PDB entry 7L06 | electron microscopy, 3.30 A resolution | chains E and G of the 11 polymer chains in the assembly

Chain E:
Protein: 2G12 light chain
From: Homo sapiens
Chain sequence (213 residues; row label = number of the first residue in the row):
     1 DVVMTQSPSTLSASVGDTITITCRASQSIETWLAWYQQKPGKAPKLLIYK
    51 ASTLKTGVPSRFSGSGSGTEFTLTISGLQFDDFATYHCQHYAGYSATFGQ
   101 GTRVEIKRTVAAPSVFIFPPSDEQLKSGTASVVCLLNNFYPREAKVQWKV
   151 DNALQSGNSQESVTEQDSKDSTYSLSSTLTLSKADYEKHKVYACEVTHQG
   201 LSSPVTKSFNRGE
Disulfides: Cys23-Cys88, Cys134-Cys194

Chain G:
Protein: 2G12 heavy chain
From: Homo sapiens
Chain sequence (226 residues; each row starts with the number of its first residue; note: 12 numbers in that range are skipped by the numbering (no residue carries them; nothing is unmodelled there); a row labelled like 82A-82C holds insertion residues (82A, then the next letters in order); X marks 8 residues of unknown identity (built as UNK)):
     1 EVQLVESGGGLVKAGGSLILSCGVSNFRISAHTMNWVRRVPGGGLEWVAS
    51 IS
   52A T
    53 SSTYRDYADAVKGRFTVSRDDLEDFVYLQM
82A-82C HKM
    83 RVEDTAIYYCARKGSDRL
100A-100F SDNDPF
   101 DAWGPGTVVTVSPASTKGPSVFPLAPSXXXXXXXXGTAALGCLVKDYFPE
   151 PVTV
   156 SW
   162 NSGALTSG
   171 VHTFPAVLQS
   182 SGLYSLSSVVTVPSSSLGT
   203 Q
   205 TYICNVNHKPSNTKVDKK
   225 VEPK
Not modelled in the structure: 128-135
Disulfides: Cys22-Cys92, Cys142-Cys208

Chain E / chain G interface:
Pairs across the interface (18):
  Gln38(E) - Arg39(G)  hydrogen bond
  Gln38(E) - Tyr91(G)
  Lys39(E) - Arg39(G)
  Lys42(E) - Tyr91(G)  hydrogen bond (backbone-side chain)
  Ala43(E) - Tyr91(G)  hydrophobic
  Pro44(E) - Leu45(G)  hydrophobic
  Thr85(E) - Arg39(G)
  His87(E) - Arg39(G)
  His87(E) - Gly43(G)
  Tyr91(E) - Asn100C(G)
  Ala92(E) - Lys95(G)
  Ala92(E) - Asn100C(G)
  Gly93(E) - Lys95(G)  hydrogen bond (backbone-side chain)
  Gly93(E) - Asn100C(G)
  Tyr94(E) - Trp47(G)
  Tyr94(E) - Asp58(G)
  Ser95(E) - Trp47(G)
  Phe98(E) - Leu45(G)
Interface residues without a listed pair, chain E (19 interface residues in all): Tyr36, Pro40, Gly41, Leu46, Tyr49, Ala96
Interface residues without a listed pair, chain G (17 interface residues in all): Gly44, Ser50, Tyr56, Ile89, Asp100B, Pro100E, Phe100F, Trp103, Gly104

Overview:
19 residues of chain E and 17 residues of chain G are in contact; the contacts include 3 hydrogen bonds. Among
the polar pairs are Gln38(E)-Arg39(G), Lys42(E)-Tyr91(G) and Gly93(E)-Lys95(G).
Chain E is 2G12 light chain and chain G is 2G12 heavy chain, both from Homo sapiens; the structure, Cryo-EM
structure of SARS-CoV-2 2P S ectodomain bound to two copies of domain-swapped antibody 2G12, was determined by
electron microscopy (same publication as 6VTU, 6XRJ, 7L02, 7L09, 7L6M, 7L6O, 7LU9 and 7LUA).
